4RMD - chains A and B; structure by X-ray diffraction, 1.90 A resolution.

# Chain A
Name: Retinoic acid receptor RXR-alpha
From: Homo sapiens
Notes: fragment: ligand binding domain 228-458
Reference sequence: P19793 (RXRA_HUMAN); residues 228-462 here = UniProt positions 228-462
Chain sequence (235 residues; each row starts with the number of its first residue):
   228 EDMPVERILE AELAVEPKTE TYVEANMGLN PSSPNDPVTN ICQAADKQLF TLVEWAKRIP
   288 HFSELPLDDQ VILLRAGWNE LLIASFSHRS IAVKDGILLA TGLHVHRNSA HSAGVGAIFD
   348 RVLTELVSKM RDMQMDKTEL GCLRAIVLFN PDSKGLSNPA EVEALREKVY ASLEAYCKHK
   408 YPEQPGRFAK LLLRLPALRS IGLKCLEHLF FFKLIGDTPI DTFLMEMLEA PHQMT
Disordered / not traced: 245-261, 459-462
Curated features (UniProtKB/Swiss-Prot):
  - region: R348 to G368 (Required for nuclear export)
  - binding site (9-cis-retinoate): R316, A327
  - binding site (all-trans-retinoate): R316, A327
  - modified residue (Phosphoserine): S259, S260
  - mutagenesis: V280 (V280A: Abolished ubiquitination and degradation by UBR5), E352 to T462 (No impact on acetylation by EP300), M357 to M360 (Abolishes nuclear export), L418 to L430 (Abolishes nuclear localization), E434 (E434N/Q/K/A: As a heterodimer with NR1H4, impairs interaction with coactivator NCOA1. Impairs transcriptional activity)
Residues lining bound ligands: 9cUAB110 (3SW; (2E,4E,6Z,8E)-8-[3-cyclopropyl-2-(3-methylbutyl)cyclohex-2-en-1-ylidene]-3,7-dimethylocta-2,4,6-trienoic acid): V265, I268, A271, A272, Q275, W305, N306, L309, I310, F313, R316, I324, L326, A327, V342, I345, F346, V349, C432, H435, L436, F439
What the authors report for this chain:
  - binding site for 9cUAB110: F313, F346, V349

# Chain B
Name: Nuclear receptor coactivator 2
Notes: fragment: coactivator peptide residues 686-698
Reference sequence: Q15596 (NCOA2_HUMAN); residues 471-483 here correspond to UniProt positions 686-698 (UniProt number = residue number + 215)
Chain sequence (13 residues; row label = number of the first residue in the row):
   471 KHKILHRLLQ DSS
Disordered / not traced: 482-483

# How chain A and chain B interact
Residue-residue contacts (27; chain A residue first):
  F277(A) - L478(B)  hydrophobic
  V280(A) - L475(B)  hydrophobic
  V280(A) - L478(B)  hydrophobic
  V280(A) - L479(B)  hydrophobic
  K284(A) - L478(B)  hydrogen bond (side chain-backbone)
  K284(A) - L479(B)  hydrogen bond (side chain-backbone)
  K284(A) - D481(B)  hydrogen bond (side chain-backbone)
  L294(A) - H476(B)
  L294(A) - L479(B)  hydrophobic
  Q297(A) - L479(B)
  V298(A) - L475(B)  hydrophobic
  V298(A) - H476(B)
  V298(A) - L479(B)  hydrophobic
  L301(A) - L475(B)  hydrophobic
  L301(A) - L479(B)  hydrophobic
  R302(A) - H472(B)  hydrogen bond
  R302(A) - L475(B)
  T449(A) - I474(B)
  F450(A) - I474(B)
  F450(A) - L478(B)  hydrophobic
  E453(A) - H472(B)
  E453(A) - K473(B)  hydrogen bond (side chain-backbone)
  E453(A) - I474(B)  hydrogen bond (side chain-backbone)
  E453(A) - L475(B)  hydrogen bond (side chain-backbone)
  E456(A) - H472(B)  salt bridge
  A457(A) - K471(B)
  A457(A) - H472(B)
Interface residues without a listed pair, chain A (16 interface residues in all): F289, D295, P458
From the paper, about this interface:
  - interface residues, chain A: K284(A), E453(A)

# In short
Chain A and chain B form an interface of 16 and 9 residues respectively, with 7 hydrogen bonds and 1 salt
bridge. Polar contacts include E456(A)-H472(B), K284(A)-L478(B) and K284(A)-L479(B). Bound to chain A:
9cUAB110. The paper reports a binding site for 9cUAB110 at F313(A), F346(A) and V349(A); interface residues
K284(A) and E453(A).
Chain A is Retinoic acid receptor RXR-alpha (Homo sapiens) and chain B is Nuclear receptor coactivator 2; the
structure, Crystal structure of human Retinoid X receptor alpha ligand binding domain complex with 9cUAB110
and coactivator ..., was determined by X-ray diffraction together with 4RFW, 4RMC and 4RME from the same
study.
